PDB entry 9JXS | electron microscopy, 2.93 A resolution | chains F and A of the 13 polymer chains in the assembly

# Chain F
Molecule: CRISPR system Cascade subunit CasC
Source organism: Candidatus Cloacimonetes bacterium ADurb.Bin088
UniProtKB: A0A1V6F8B5 (A0A1V6F8B5_9BACT); numbering as in UniProt (aligned over 1-378)
Chain sequence (378 residues; row label = number of the first residue in the row):
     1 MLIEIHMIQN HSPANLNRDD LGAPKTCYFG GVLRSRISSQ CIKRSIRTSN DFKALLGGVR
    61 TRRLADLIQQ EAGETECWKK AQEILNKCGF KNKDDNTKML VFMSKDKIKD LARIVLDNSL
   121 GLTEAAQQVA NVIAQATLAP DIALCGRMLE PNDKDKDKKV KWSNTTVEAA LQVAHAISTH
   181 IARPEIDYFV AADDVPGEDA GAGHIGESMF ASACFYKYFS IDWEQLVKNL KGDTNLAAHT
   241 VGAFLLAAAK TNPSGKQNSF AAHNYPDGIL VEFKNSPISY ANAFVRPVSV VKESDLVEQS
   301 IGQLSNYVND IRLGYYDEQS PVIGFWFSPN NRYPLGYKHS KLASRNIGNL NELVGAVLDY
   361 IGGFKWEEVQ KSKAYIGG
Disordered / not traced: 93-96, 373-378

# Chain A
Molecule: 61-nt RNA strand
Sequence (61 nucleotides; each row starts with the number of its first residue; numbers below 1 keep their minus sign (G-7 is residue -7)):
    -7 GUGAACCGGA UUGCCGUCAG GAAAUUAGGU GCGCUUAGCA GUAUUCCCCA CGCAUGUGGG
    53 G
Disordered / not traced: 46, 53

# Interface between chain F and chain A
Pairs across the interface (37):
  Leu16(F) - G8(A)  phosphate contact
  Asn17(F) - C6(A)  phosphate contact
  Asn17(F) - C7(A)  phosphate contact
  Asn17(F) - G8(A)  phosphate contact
  Arg18(F) - C7(A)  hydrogen bond to the sugar
  Arg18(F) - G8(A)  salt bridge to the phosphate
  Arg18(F) - U9(A)  salt bridge to the phosphate
  Asp19(F) - C7(A)  base contact
  Asp20(F) - C7(A)  base contact
  Lys25(F) - C7(A)  salt bridge to the phosphate
  Ser38(F) - C6(A)  phosphate contact
  Ser38(F) - C7(A)  hydrogen bond to the phosphate
  Gln40(F) - G5(A)  sugar contact
  Gln40(F) - C6(A)  phosphate contact
  Gln40(F) - C7(A)  hydrogen bond to the phosphate
  Cys41(F) - C6(A)  hydrogen bond to the sugar
  Lys43(F) - G5(A)  salt bridge to the phosphate
  Arg44(F) - C6(A)  sugar contact
  Arg60(F) - C6(A)  salt bridge to the phosphate
  Cys145(F) - U4(A)  phosphate contact
  Cys145(F) - G5(A)  phosphate contact
  Gly146(F) - U4(A)  sugar contact
  Met148(F) - U3(A)  sugar contact
  Ala169(F) - U4(A)  phosphate contact
  Tyr188(F) - G13(A)  hydrogen bond to the base
  Phe189(F) - A11(A)  sugar contact
  Phe189(F) - G13(A)  phosphate contact
  Val190(F) - A11(A)  hydrogen bond to the sugar
  Val190(F) - G12(A)  sugar contact
  Val190(F) - G13(A)  hydrogen bond to the phosphate
  Ala191(F) - A11(A)  base contact
  Ala192(F) - G12(A)  phosphate contact
  His204(F) - A11(A)  base contact
  Ile205(F) - G13(A)  base contact
  Ser254(F) - U9(A)  phosphate contact
  Gly255(F) - U9(A)  phosphate contact
  Ser259(F) - A11(A)  phosphate contact
Also at the interface, not in a pair above, chain F (31 interface residues in all): Arg147, Ala200, Ala202, Lys256, Asn258
Also at the interface, not in a pair above, chain A (12 interface residues in all): C10, A14

# Overview
31 residues of chain F and 12 residues of chain A are in contact, with 7 hydrogen bonds and 5 salt bridges.
Polar pairs include Tyr188(F)-G13(A), Arg18(F)-C7(A) and Cys41(F)-C6(A).
Chain F is CRISPR system Cascade subunit CasC (Candidatus Cloacimonetes bacterium ADurb.Bin088) and chain A is
a 61-nt RNA strand; the structure, Cryo-EM structure of Cas5-HNH Cascade bound with dsDNA, was determined by
electron microscopy together with 8ZM3, 8ZOL, 8ZP9 and 8ZP7 from the same study.
